PDB entry 4UTN | X-ray diffraction, 3.00 A resolution | chains A and D

Chain A:
Protein: NAD-dependent protein deacylase sirtuin-5, mitochondrial
Organism: Danio rerio
Notes: EC 3.5.1.-; fragment: catalytic core, residues 30-298
UniProt: Q6DHI5 (SIR5_DANRE); residue numbers follow UniProt; this construct covers 30-298
Chain sequence (275 residues; row label = number of the first residue in the row):
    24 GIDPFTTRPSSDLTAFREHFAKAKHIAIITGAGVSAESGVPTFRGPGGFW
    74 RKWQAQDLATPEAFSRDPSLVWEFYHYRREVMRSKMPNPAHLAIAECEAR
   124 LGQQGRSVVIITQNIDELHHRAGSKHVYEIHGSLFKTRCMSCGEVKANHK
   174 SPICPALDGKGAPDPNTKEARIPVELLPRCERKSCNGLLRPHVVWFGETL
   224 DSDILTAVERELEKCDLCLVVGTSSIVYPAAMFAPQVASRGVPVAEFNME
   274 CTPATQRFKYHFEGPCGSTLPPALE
Not modelled in the structure: 24-34, 279-281
Construct notes: expression tag (24-29)
Swiss-Prot annotation at these positions:
  - active site: His154 (Proton acceptor)
  - binding site (NAD(+)): Gln136 to Asp139, Gly245 to Ser247, Asn271 to Glu273, Cys289
  - binding site (substrate): Tyr98, Arg101
  - binding site (Zn(2+)): Cys162, Cys165, Cys203, Cys208
Metal / ion sites: Zn2+: Cys162, Cys165, Cys203, Cys208

Chain D:
Protein: Succinyl-CPS1-peptide
Chain sequence (9 residues; numbered 0 to 8; the number before each row is that of its first residue; numbering starts at 0):
     0 XGVLKEYGV
Modified / non-standard residues: BEZ (benzoic acid) at position 0; Lys4 ((2S)-2-azanyl-6-[(4-hydroxy-4-oxo-butanoyl)amino]hexanoic acid; SLL)

Chain A / chain D interface:
Pairs across the interface - 24 pairs, chain A then chain D:
  Arg67(A) - Lys4(D)
  Arg67(A) - Glu5(D)  salt bridge
  Ala82(A) - Lys4(D)
  Tyr98(A) - Lys4(D)
  Arg101(A) - Lys4(D)
  His154(A) - Lys4(D)
  Val216(A) - Lys4(D)
  Val217(A) - Lys4(D)
  Trp218(A) - Lys4(D)
  Phe219(A) - Lys4(D)
  Phe219(A) - Glu5(D)
  Glu221(A) - Val2(D)
  Glu221(A) - Leu3(D)
  Glu221(A) - Lys4(D)  hydrogen bond (backbone-backbone)
  Thr222(A) - Gly1(D)
  Thr222(A) - Val2(D)
  Leu223(A) - Val2(D)  hydrogen bond (backbone-backbone)
  Leu228(A) - Val2(D)  hydrophobic
  Tyr251(A) - Lys4(D)
  Tyr251(A) - Glu5(D)
  Tyr251(A) - Tyr6(D)  hydrophobic
  Ala254(A) - Tyr6(D)
  Met255(A) - Val2(D)  hydrophobic
  Met255(A) - Tyr6(D)
Other interface residues (no listed pair), chain A (18 interface residues in all): Ile138, Gly220
Other interface residues (no listed pair), chain D (7 interface residues in all): BEZ_0

In short:
18 residues of chain A face 7 of chain D across their interface, with 2 hydrogen bonds and 1 salt bridge.
Polar pairs include Arg67(A)-Glu5(D), Glu221(A)-Lys4(D) and Leu223(A)-Val2(D).
Here chain A is NAD-dependent protein deacylase sirtuin-5, mitochondrial (Danio rerio) and chain D is
Succinyl-CPS1-peptide. Entry 4UTN (Crystal structure of zebrafish Sirtuin 5 in complex with succinylated
CPS1-peptide) was determined by X-ray diffraction, deposited together with 4UTR, 4UTV, 4UTX, 4UTZ, 4UU7, 4UU8
and 4UUB.
